7QHB - chains A and B of the 6 polymer chains in the assembly; structure by electron microscopy, 3.50 A resolution.

# Chain A
Protein: Isoform Flip of Glutamate receptor 1
Organism: Rattus norvegicus
UniProtKB: P19490 (GRIA1_RAT), isoform P19490-2; the construct has insertions or renumbered stretches relative to UniProt, so the offset changes along the chain: -25 to -7 = UniProt 1-19; 2-889 = UniProt 20-907
Chain sequence (915 residues; each row starts with the number of its first residue; numbers below 1 keep their minus sign (Met-25 is residue -25)):
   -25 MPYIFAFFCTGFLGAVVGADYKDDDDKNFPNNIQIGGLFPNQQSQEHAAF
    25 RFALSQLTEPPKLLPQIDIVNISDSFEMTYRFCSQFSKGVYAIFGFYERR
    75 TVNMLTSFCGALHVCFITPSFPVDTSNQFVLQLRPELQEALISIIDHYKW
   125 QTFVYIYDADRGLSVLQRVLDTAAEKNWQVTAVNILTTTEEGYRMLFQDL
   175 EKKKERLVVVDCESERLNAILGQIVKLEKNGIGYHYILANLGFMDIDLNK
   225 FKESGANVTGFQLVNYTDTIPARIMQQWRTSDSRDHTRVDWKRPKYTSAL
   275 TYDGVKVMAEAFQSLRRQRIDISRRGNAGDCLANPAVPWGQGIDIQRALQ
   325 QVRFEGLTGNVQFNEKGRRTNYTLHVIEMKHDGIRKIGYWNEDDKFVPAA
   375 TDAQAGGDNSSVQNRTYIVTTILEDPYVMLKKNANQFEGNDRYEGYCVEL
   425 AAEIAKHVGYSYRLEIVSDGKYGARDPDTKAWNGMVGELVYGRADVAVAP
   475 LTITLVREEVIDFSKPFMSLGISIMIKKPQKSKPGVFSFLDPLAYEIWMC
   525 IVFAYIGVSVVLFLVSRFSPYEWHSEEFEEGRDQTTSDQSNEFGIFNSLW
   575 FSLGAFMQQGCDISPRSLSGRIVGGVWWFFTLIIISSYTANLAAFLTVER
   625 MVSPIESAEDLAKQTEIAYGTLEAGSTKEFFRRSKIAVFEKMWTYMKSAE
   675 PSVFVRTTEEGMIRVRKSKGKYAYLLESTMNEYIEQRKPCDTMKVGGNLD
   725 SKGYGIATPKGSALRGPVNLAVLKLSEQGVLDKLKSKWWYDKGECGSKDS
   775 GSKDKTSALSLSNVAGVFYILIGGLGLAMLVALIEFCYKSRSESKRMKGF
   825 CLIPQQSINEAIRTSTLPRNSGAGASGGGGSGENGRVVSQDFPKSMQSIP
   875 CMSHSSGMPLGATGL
Not modelled in the structure: -25 to 387, 543-564, 771-778, 816-889
Differences from the reference sequence: insertion (-6 to 1)
Disulfide bonds: Cys714-Cys769
Small-molecule neighbours:
  - 79N ((2S)-2,3-dihydroxypropyl (7Z)-hexadec-7-enoate): Arg590, Leu592, Arg595, Ile596, Gly599, Phe603
  - cyclothiazide (CYZ), molecule 1: Ile477, Ser493, Ser725, Lys726, Gly727
  - cyclothiazide (CYZ), molecule 2: Lys489, Pro490, Phe491, Met492, Ser493, Leu747, Ser750, Leu755, Asp756, Lys759
  - glutamic acid (GLU): Tyr446, Pro474, Leu475, Thr476, Arg481, Leu646, Gly649, Ser650, Thr651, Leu700, Glu701
  - palmitoleic acid (PAM), molecule 1: Tyr519, Trp522, Met523, Ile525, Val526, Tyr529, Leu577
  - palmitoleic acid (PAM), molecule 2: Leu785, Ala789, Phe792, Tyr793, Ile796, Leu799
Swiss-Prot annotation at these positions:
  - motif: Ala886 to Leu889 (PDZ-binding)
  - binding site (L-glutamate): Pro474, Thr476, Arg481, Ser650, Thr651, Glu701
  - modified residue (Phosphoserine): Ser627, Ser692, Ser831, Ser845
  - lipidation (S-palmitoyl cysteine): Cys585, Cys811
  - glycosylation (N-linked (GlcNAc...) asparagine): Asn45, Asn231, Asn239, Asn345, Asn383, Asn388
What the authors report for this chain:
  - conformationally variable residues (domain motion, helix shift): Ile609, Arg624, Met625, Ser631
  - contacts within the chain: Gln582-Ile609

# Chain B
Protein: Isoform Flip of Glutamate receptor 2
Organism: Rattus norvegicus
UniProtKB: P19491 (GRIA2_RAT), isoform P19491-2; residues -20 to 839 here correspond to UniProt positions 1-860 (UniProt number = residue number + 21)
Chain sequence (860 residues; row label = number of the first residue in the row; numbers below 1 keep their minus sign (Met-20 is residue -20)):
   -20 MQKIMHISVLLSPVLWGLIFGVSSNSIQIGGLFPRGADQEYSAFRVGMVQ
    30 FSTSEFRLTPHIDNLEVANSFAVTNAFCSQFSRGVYAIFGFYDKKSVNTI
    80 TSFCGTLHVSFITPSFPTDGTHPFVIQMRPDLKGALLSLIEYYQWDKFAY
   130 LYDSDRGLSTLQAVLDSAAEKKWQVTAINVGNINNDKKDETYRSLFQDLE
   180 LKKERRVILDCERDKVNDIVDQVITIGKHVKGYHYIIANLGFTDGDLLKI
   230 QFGGANVSGFQIVDYDDSLVSKFIERWSTLEEKEYPGAHTATIKYTSALT
   280 YDAVQVMTEAFRNLRKQRIEISRRGNAGDCLANPAVPWGQGVEIERALKQ
   330 VQVEGLSGNIKFDQNGKRINYTINIMELKTNGPRKIGYWSEVDKMVVTLT
   380 ELPSGNDTSGLENKTVVVTTILESPYVMMKKNHEMLEGNERYEGYCVDLA
   430 AEIAKHCGFKYKLTIVGDGKYGARDADTKIWNGMVGELVYGKADIAIAPL
   480 TITLVREEVIDFSKPFMSLGISIMIKKPQKSKPGVFSFLDPLAYEIWMCI
   530 VFAYIGVSVVLFLVSRFSPYEWHTEEFEDGRETQSSESTNEFGIFNSLWF
   580 SLGAFMRQGCDISPRSLSGRIVGGVWWFFTLIIISSYTANLAAFLTVERM
   630 VSPIESAEDLSKQTEIAYGTLDSGSTKEFFRRSKIAVFDKMWTYMRSAEP
   680 SVFVRTTAEGVARVRKSKGKYAYLLESTMNEYIEQRKPCDTMKVGGNLDS
   730 KGYGIATPKGSSLGTPVNLAVLKLSEQGVLDKLKNKWWYDKGECGAKDSG
   780 SKEKTSALSLSNVAGVFYILVGGLGLAMLVALIEFCYKSRAEAKRMKVAK
   830 NPQNINPSSS
Not modelled in the structure: -20 to 392, 550-569, 774-782, 820-839
Differences from the reference sequence: variant Arg586 (Gln607 in P19491)
Disulfide bonds: Cys718-Cys773
Small-molecule neighbours:
  - 79N ((2S)-2,3-dihydroxypropyl (7Z)-hexadec-7-enoate), molecule 1: Leu518, Tyr523, Trp526, Ile529, Val530, Tyr533, Leu581, Phe584
  - 79N, molecule 2: Phe574, Trp578, Leu581, Ile798
  - cyclothiazide (CYZ), molecule 1: Ile481, Pro494, Ser497, Ser729, Lys730, Gly731
  - cyclothiazide (CYZ), molecule 2: Lys493, Pro494, Phe495, Met496, Ser497, Leu751, Ser754, Leu759, Asp760, Lys763
  - glutamic acid (GLU): Tyr450, Pro478, Leu479, Thr480, Arg485, Leu650, Gly653, Ser654, Thr655, Leu703, Leu704, Glu705, Met708, Tyr732
  - palmitoleic acid (PAM), molecule 1: Val514, Phe515, Leu518, Tyr523
  - palmitoleic acid (PAM), molecule 2: Phe515, Tyr797, Ile798, Gly801, Gly802
  - palmitoleic acid (PAM), molecule 3: Tyr797, Gly801, Gly804, Leu805
Swiss-Prot annotation at these positions:
  - binding site (L-glutamate): Pro478, Thr480, Arg485, Ser654, Thr655, Glu705
  - site: Arg453 (Interaction with the cone snail toxin Con-ikot-ikot), Ile633 (Crucial to convey clamshell closure to channel opening), Arg660 (Interaction with the cone snail toxin Con-ikot-ikot), Lys752 (Interaction with the cone snail toxin Con-ikot-ikot)
  - modified residue (Phosphoserine): Ser662, Ser696, Ser839
  - lipidation (S-palmitoyl cysteine): Cys589, Cys815
  - glycosylation (N-linked (GlcNAc...) asparagine): Asn235, Asn349, Asn385, Asn392
What the authors report for this chain:
  - conformationally variable residues (domain motion, helix shift): Ile613, Ala621, Arg628, Ser635, Leu787
  - contacts within the chain: Arg586-Ile613 (hydrophobic contact)

# How chain A and chain B interact
Pairs across the interface - 79 pairs, chain A then chain B:
  Ile477(A) - Glu755(B)
  Thr478(A) - Leu751(B)
  Thr478(A) - Glu755(B)
  Leu479(A) - Leu748(B)  hydrophobic
  Leu479(A) - Lys752(B)
  Glu482(A) - Asn747(B)  hydrogen bond
  Glu482(A) - Leu751(B)
  Glu483(A) - Leu748(B)
  Phe487(A) - Lys493(B)
  Ser488(A) - Lys493(B)
  Lys489(A) - Phe491(B)  hydrogen bond (side chain-backbone)
  Lys489(A) - Ser492(B)  hydrogen bond (side chain-backbone)
  Lys489(A) - Lys493(B)
  Phe513(A) - Ile611(B)  hydrophobic
  Phe570(A) - Ser595(B)
  Phe570(A) - Leu596(B)  hydrophobic
  Phe570(A) - Arg599(B)  hydrogen bond (backbone-side chain)
  Asn571(A) - Arg594(B)
  Asn571(A) - Arg599(B)  hydrogen bond
  Trp574(A) - Pro593(B)
  Trp574(A) - Arg599(B)
  Trp574(A) - Trp606(B)  hydrophobic
  Gly578(A) - Trp606(B)
  Met581(A) - Arg586(B)  hydrogen bond (backbone-side chain)
  Met581(A) - Trp606(B)  hydrophobic
  Met581(A) - Phe607(B)  hydrophobic
  Met581(A) - Leu610(B)  hydrophobic
  Gln582(A) - Arg586(B)
  Gln583(A) - Ala583(B)  hydrogen bond (side chain-backbone)
  Gln583(A) - Arg586(B)
  Gln583(A) - Gly588(B)
  Gln583(A) - Trp606(B)
  Gln583(A) - Thr609(B)  hydrogen bond
  Asp586(A) - Ser592(B)  hydrogen bond
  Tyr612(A) - Ile611(B)
  Thr613(A) - Ser614(B)
  Leu616(A) - Ser614(B)
  Ala617(A) - Ala618(B)  hydrophobic
  Phe654(A) - Glu755(B)
  Ile660(A) - Gln756(B)
  Ser725(A) - Ser754(B)
  Leu744(A) - Leu483(B)
  Leu744(A) - Glu486(B)
  Leu747(A) - Glu486(B)
  Lys748(A) - Leu483(B)
  Glu751(A) - Thr482(B)
  Glu751(A) - Leu483(B)  hydrogen bond (side chain-backbone)
  Glu751(A) - Phe658(B)
  Thr780(A) - Phe623(B)
  Ser781(A) - Phe623(B)
  Ala782(A) - Asp519(B)
  Ala782(A) - Ala522(B)
  Ala782(A) - Phe623(B)
  Leu783(A) - Pro520(B)  hydrogen bond (backbone-backbone)
  Leu783(A) - Leu521(B)  hydrophobic
  Leu783(A) - Ala522(B)  hydrogen bond (backbone-backbone)
  Leu783(A) - Ile525(B)
  Leu783(A) - Ser615(B)
  Leu783(A) - Asn619(B)
  Ser784(A) - Ile525(B)
  Leu785(A) - Glu524(B)
  Leu785(A) - Ile525(B)  hydrophobic
  Leu785(A) - Cys528(B)  hydrophobic
  Val791(A) - Phe608(B)  hydrophobic
  Val791(A) - Ile611(B)  hydrophobic
  Phe792(A) - Phe608(B)  hydrophobic
  Leu795(A) - Val536(B)  hydrophobic
  Leu795(A) - Phe608(B)  hydrophobic
  Gly798(A) - Ile600(B)
  Ala802(A) - Ser597(B)
  Ala802(A) - Val601(B)  hydrophobic
  Met803(A) - Val539(B)  hydrophobic
  Val805(A) - Leu596(B)  hydrophobic
  Ala806(A) - Val543(B)  hydrophobic
  Ala806(A) - Ser547(B)
  Ala806(A) - Ser597(B)
  Glu809(A) - Ser547(B)
  Phe810(A) - Phe546(B)
  Lys813(A) - Pro548(B)  hydrogen bond (side chain-backbone)
Also at the interface, not in a pair above, chain A (56 interface residues in all): Pro490, Leu577, Ile609, Leu620, Leu723, Lys726, Gln752, Val788, Ile794, Leu799, Leu801
Also at the interface, not in a pair above, chain B (65 interface residues in all): Ile481, Glu487, Pro494, Ile529, Tyr549, Gly582, Gln587, Asp590, Gly603, Val604, Trp605, Ile612, Ala622, Ile664, Asp760
From the paper, about this interface:
  - residue pairs: Gln582(A)-Arg586(B), Arg586(B)-Met581(A) (backbone contact)

# Overview
Chain A and chain B form an interface of 56 and 65 residues respectively; the contacts include 13 hydrogen
bonds. Polar contacts include Glu482(A)-Asn747(B), Lys489(A)-Phe491(B) and Lys489(A)-Ser492(B). The authors
report a contact between Gln582(A) and Arg586(B); a backbone contact between Arg586(B) and Met581(A). From the
paper: conformational variability at Ile609(A), Arg624(A) and Ile613(B) among others; contacts within the
chain involving Ile609(A), Gln582(A) and Ile613(B) among others.
Here chain A is Isoform Flip of Glutamate receptor 1 and chain B is Isoform Flip of Glutamate receptor 2, both
from Rattus norvegicus. Entry 7QHB (Active state of GluA1/2 in complex with TARP gamma 8, L-glutamate and CTZ)
was determined by electron microscopy (same publication as 7QHH).
